Entry 3CMA (X-ray diffraction, 2.80 A resolution); this record covers chains P and 0 of the 33 polymer chains in the assembly.

# Chain P
Molecule: 50S ribosomal protein L19e
From: Haloarcula marismortui
UniProt: P14119 (RL19_HALMA); residues 0-148 here correspond to UniProt positions 1-149 (UniProt number = residue number + 1)
Sequence (149 residues; numbered 0 to 148; the number before each row is that of its first residue; numbering starts at 0):
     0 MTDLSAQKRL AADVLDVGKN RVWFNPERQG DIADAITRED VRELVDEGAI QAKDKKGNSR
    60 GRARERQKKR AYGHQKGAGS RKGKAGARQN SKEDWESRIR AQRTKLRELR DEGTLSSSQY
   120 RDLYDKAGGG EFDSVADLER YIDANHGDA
Not modelled in the structure: 0, 144-148

# Chain 0
Molecule: 23S ribosomal RNA
From: Haloarcula marismortui
Sequence (2923 nucleotides; numbered 1 to 2923; the number before each row is that of its first residue):
     1 GUUGGCUACU AUGCCAGCUG GUGGAUUGCU CGGCUCAGGC GCUGAUGAAG GACGUGCCAA
    61 GCUGCGAUAA GCUGUGGGGA GCCGCACGGA GGCGAAGAAC CACAGAUUUC CGAAUGAGAA
   121 UCUCUCUAAC AAUUGCUUCG CGCAAUGAGG AACCCCGAGA ACUGAAACAU CUCAGUAUCG
   181 GGAGGAACAG AAAACGCAAC GUGAUGUCGU UAGUAACCGC GAGUGAACGC GAUACAGCCC
   241 AAACCGAAGC CCUCACGGGC AAUGUGGUGU CAGGGCUACC UCUCAUCAGC CGACCGUCUU
   301 CACGAAGUCU CUUGGAAUAG AGCGUGAUAC AGGGUGACAA CCCCGUACUG AAGACCAGUA
   361 CGCUGUGCGG UAGUGCCAGA GUAGCGGGGG UUGGAUAUCC CUCGCGAAUA ACGCAGGCAU
   421 CGACUGCGAA GGCUAAACAC AACCUGAGAC CGAUAGUGAA CAAGUAGUGU GAACGAACGC
   481 UGCAAAGUAC CCUCAGAAGG GAGGCGAAAU AGAGCAUGAA AUCAGUUGGC GAUCGAGCGA
   541 CAGGGCAUAC AAGGUCCCUU GACGAAUGAC CGAGACGCGA GUCUCCAGUA AGACUCACGG
   601 GAAGCCGAUG UUCUGUCGUA CGUUUUGAAA AACGAGCCAG GGAGUGUGUC UGUAUGGCAA
   661 GUCUAACCGG AGUAUCCGGG GAGGCACAGG GAAACCGACA UGGCCGCAGG GCUUUGCCCG
   721 AGGGCCGCCG UCUUCAAGGG CGGGGAGCCA UGUGGACACG ACCCGAAUCC GGACGAUCUA
   781 CGCAUGGACA AGAUGAAGCG UGCCGAAAGG CACGUGGAAG UCUGUUAGAG UUGGUGUCCU
   841 ACAAUACCCU CUCGUGAUCU AUGUGUAGGG GUGAAAGGCC CAUCGAGUCC GGCAACAGCU
   901 GGUUCCAAUC GAAACAUGUC GAAGCAUGAC CUCCGCCGAG GUAGUCUGUG AGGUAGAGCG
   961 ACCGAUUGGU GUGUCCGCCU CCGAGAGGAG UCGGCACACC UGUCAAACUC CAAACUUACA
  1021 GACGCUGUUU GACGCGGGGA UUCCGGUGCG CGGGGUAAGC CUGUGUACCA GGAGGGGAAC
  1081 AACCCAGAGA UAGGUUAAGG UCCCCAAGUG UGGAUUAAGU GUAAUCCUCU GAAGGUGGUC
  1141 UCGAGCCCUA GACAGCCGGG AGGUGAGCUU AGAAGCAGCU ACCCUCUAAG AAAAGCGUAA
  1201 CAGCUUACCG GCCGAGGUUU GAGGCGCCCA AAAUGAUCGG GACUCAAAUC CACCACCGAG
  1261 ACCUGUCCGU ACCACUCAUA CUGGUAAUCG AGUAGAUUGG CGCUCUAAUU GGAUGGAAGC
  1321 AGGGGCGAGA GCUCCUGUGG ACCGAUUAGU GACGAAAAUC CUGGCCAUAG UAGCAGCGAU
  1381 AGUCGGGUGA GAACCCCGAC GGCCUAAUGG AUAAGGGUUC CUCAGCACUG CUGAUCAGCU
  1441 GAGGGUUAGC CGGUCCUAAG UCUCACCGCA ACUCGACUGA GACGAAAUGG GAAACAGGUU
  1501 AAUAUUCCUG UGCCAUCAUG CAGUGAAAGU UGACGCCCUG GGGUCGAUCA CGCCGGGCAU
  1561 UCGCCCGGUC GAACCGUCCA ACUCCGUGGA AGCCGUAAUG GCAGGAAGCG GACGAACGGC
  1621 GGCAUAGGGA AACGUGAUUC AACCUGGGGC CCAUGAAAAG ACGAGCAUGA UGUCCGUACC
  1681 GAGAACCGAC ACAGGUGUCC AUGGCGGCGA AAGCCAAGGC CUGUCGGGAG CAACCAACGU
  1741 UAGGGAAUUC GGCAAGUUAG UCCCGUACCU UCGGAAGAAG GGAUGCCUGC UCCGGAACGG
  1801 AGCAGGUCGC AGUGACUCGG AAGCUCGGAC UGUCUAGUAA CAACAUAGGU GACCGCAAAU
  1861 CCGCAAGGAC UCGUACGGUC ACUGAAUCCU GCCCAGUGCA GGUAUCUGAA CACCUCGUAC
  1921 AAGAGGACGA AGGACCUGUC AACGGCGGGG GUAACUAUGA CCCUCUUAAG GUAGCGUAGU
  1981 ACCUUGCCGC AUCAGUAGCG GCUUGCAUGA AUGGAUUAAC CAGAGCUUCA CUGUCCCAAC
  2041 GUUGGGCCCG GUGAACUGUA CAUUCCAGUG CGGAGUCUGG AGACACCCAG GGGGAAGCGA
  2101 AGACCCUAUG GAGCUUUACU GCAGGCUGUC GCUGAGACGU GGUCGCCGAU GUGCAGCAUA
  2161 GGUAGGAGUC GUUACAGAGG UACCCGCGCU AGCGGGCCAC CCAGACAACA GUGAAAUACU
  2221 ACCCGUCGGU GACUGCGACU CUCACUCCGG GAGGAGGACA CCGAUAGCCG GGCAGUUUGA
  2281 CUGGGGCGGU ACGCGCUCGA AAAGAUAUCG AGCGCGCCCU AUGGUCAUCU CAGCCGGGAC
  2341 AGAGACCCGG CGAAGAGUGC AAGAGCAAAA GAUGACUUGA CAGUGUUCUU CCCAACGAGG
  2401 AACGCUGACG CGAAAGCGUG GUCUAGCGAA CCAAUUAGCC UGCUUGAUGC GGGCAAUUGA
  2461 UGACAGAAAA GCUACCCUAG GGAUAACAGA GUCGUCACUC GCAAGAGCAC AUAUCGACCG
  2521 AGUGGCUUGC UACCUCGAUG UCGGUUCCCU CCAUCCUGCC CGUGCAGAAG CGGGCAAGGG
  2581 UGAGGUUGUU CGCCUAUUAA AGGAGGUCGU GAGCUGGGUU UAGACCGUCG UGAGACAGGU
  2641 CGGCUGCUAU CUACUGGGUG UGUAAUGGUG UCUGACAAGA ACGACCGUAU AGUACGAGAG
  2701 GAACUACGGU UGGUGGCCAC UGGUGUACCG GUUGUUCGAG AGAGCACGUG CCGGGUAGCC
  2761 ACGCCACACG GGGUAAGAGC UGAACGCAUC UAAGCUCGAA ACCCACUUGG AAAAGAGACA
  2821 CCGCCGAGGU CCCGCGUACA AGACGCGGUC GAUAGACUCG GGGUGUGCGC GUCGAGGUAA
  2881 CGAGACGUUA AGCCCACGAG CACUAACAGA CCAAAGCCAU CAU
Not modelled in the structure: 1-9, 126-127, 715, 971-998, 1560, 1952-1963, 2137-2236, 2339-2343, 2665-2666, 2915-2923
Modified / non-standard residues: 1MA (6-hydro-1-methyladenosine-5'-monophosphate) at position 628, OMU (o2'-methyluridine 5'-monophosphate) at position 2587, OMG (o2'-methylguanosine-5'-monophosphate) at position 2588, UR3 (3-methyluridine-5'-monophoshate) at position 2619, PSU (pseudouridine-5'-monophosphate) at position 2621
Metal / ion sites: Mg2+ site 1 near G28 (its only coordinating residue here); Na+ site 1 near C40 (its only coordinating residue here); Na+ site 2: G56, A59, G61; Sr2+ site 1 near C85 (its only coordinating residue here); Na+ site 3 near U108 (its only coordinating residue here); Na+ site 4 near C141 (its only coordinating residue here); Na+ site 5 near U146 (its only coordinating residue here); Mg2+ site 2: C162, U2276; Mg2+ site 3: A165, A167, C168; Na+ site 6: A165, A166; Mg2+ site 4 near A166 (its only coordinating residue here); Na+ site 7: C168, G2110; 37 more Na+ sites not listed; 16 more Mg2+ sites not listed; 23 more Sr2+ sites not listed
Residues lining bound ligands: 6-aminohexanoic acid / phenylalanine: G2102, A2103, C2104, A2486, G2540, U2620, PSU_2621
Reported in the primary citation:
  - binding site for the 3-nt RNA strand: C2104, G2284, G2285, A2486, A2637
  - binding site for the 3-nt RNA strand: U2541, OMG_2588, U2589, U2590, G2618, U2620
  - conformationally variable residues (loop rearrangement): G2618 to U2620, A2637
  - binding site for phenylalanine: A2486
  - contacts within the chain: U2541/G2618

# How chain P and chain 0 interact
Residue-residue contacts (172; chain P residue first):
  Thr-1(P) with G1387(0), hydrogen bond to the sugar; U1388(0), hydrogen bond to the sugar; C1396(0), hydrogen bond to the sugar
  Asp-2(P) with C1395(0), hydrogen bond to the sugar; C1396(0), sugar contact
  Leu-3(P) with C1396(0), hydrogen bond to the sugar; C1397(0), sugar contact
  Ser-4(P) with C1396(0), phosphate contact
  Ala-5(P) with U1422(0), phosphate contact
  Lys-7(P) with C1397(0), salt bridge to the phosphate; G1398(0), salt bridge to the phosphate
  Arg-8(P) with A1501(0), hydrogen bond to the phosphate; A1502(0), salt bridge to the phosphate
  Leu-9(P) with A1501(0), phosphate contact; A1502(0), phosphate contact
  Val-16(P) with G1718(0), phosphate contact
  Gly-17(P) with G1718(0), hydrogen bond to the phosphate; G1719(0), phosphate contact
  Lys-18(P) with G1719(0), hydrogen bond to the phosphate
  Asn-19(P) with G1719(0), hydrogen bond to the phosphate; C1720(0), hydrogen bond to the phosphate
  Arg-20(P) with G1718(0), salt bridge to the phosphate
  Val-21(P) with G1398(0), phosphate contact
  Trp-22(P) with G1398(0), hydrogen bond to the phosphate; A1399(0), phosphate contact
  Phe-23(P) with C1397(0), hydrogen bond to the sugar; G1398(0), hydrogen bond to the phosphate
  Pro-25(P) with C1397(0), sugar contact; G1398(0), sugar contact
  Gln-28(P) with G1386(0), hydrogen bond to the base; G1387(0), hydrogen bond to the sugar; C1397(0), sugar contact
  Ile-35(P) with A1501(0), sugar contact
  Thr-36(P) with A1501(0), phosphate contact
  Arg-37(P) with U1500(0), salt bridge to the phosphate; A1501(0), salt bridge to the phosphate; A1502(0), salt bridge to the phosphate
  Arg-41(P) with U1499(0), salt bridge to the phosphate; U1500(0), salt bridge to the phosphate
  Lys-52(P) with A1399(0), salt bridge to the phosphate
  Lys-54(P) with A1717(0), phosphate contact
  Lys-55(P) with C1715(0), hydrogen bond to the sugar; A1716(0), salt bridge to the phosphate; A1717(0), hydrogen bond to the phosphate; U2736(0), hydrogen bond to the sugar; C2737(0), phosphate contact
  Gly-56(P) with C1566(0), sugar contact; A1716(0), sugar contact; C2737(0), phosphate contact
  Asn-57(P) with C1566(0), phosphate contact; G1703(0), base contact; G1704(0), hydrogen bond to the base; C1715(0), hydrogen bond to the sugar; A1716(0), sugar contact; U2736(0), phosphate contact; C2737(0), phosphate contact
  Ser-58(P) with C1565(0), hydrogen bond to the sugar; C1566(0), phosphate contact; C2737(0), hydrogen bond to the phosphate; G2738(0), sugar contact
  Arg-59(P) with U1548(0), salt bridge to the phosphate; C1549(0), salt bridge to the phosphate; C1565(0), phosphate contact; C1566(0), hydrogen bond to the phosphate; G1704(0), hydrogen bond to the phosphate; C1705(0), salt bridge to the phosphate
  Gly-60(P) with C1565(0), phosphate contact
  Arg-61(P) with U2736(0), salt bridge to the phosphate; C2737(0), salt bridge to the phosphate; G2738(0), phosphate contact; A2739(0), salt bridge to the phosphate
  Arg-63(P) with C1549(0), salt bridge to the phosphate; C1565(0), salt bridge to the phosphate; C1566(0), salt bridge to the phosphate
  Arg-65(P) with C1705(0), hydrogen bond to the phosphate; G1706(0), salt bridge to the phosphate; U2735(0), salt bridge to the phosphate
  Gln-66(P) with C1549(0), sugar contact; C1798(0), sugar contact
  Lys-68(P) with C1787(0), salt bridge to the phosphate; U1788(0), phosphate contact
  Arg-69(P) with G1706(0), salt bridge to the phosphate; G1707(0), salt bridge to the phosphate
  Ala-70(P) with C1798(0), phosphate contact
  Tyr-71(P) with G1789(0), hydrogen bond to the base; C1790(0), hydrogen bond to the base
  Gly-72(P) with G1802(0), base contact
  His-73(P) with U1788(0), base contact; G1789(0), hydrogen bond to the base
  Gln-74(P) with C1786(0), phosphate contact; C1787(0), hydrogen bond to the phosphate
  Lys-75(P) with G1800(0), salt bridge to the phosphate
  Gly-76(P) with G1785(0), phosphate contact
  Ala-77(P) with G1760(0), hydrogen bond to the base; U1784(0), phosphate contact; G1785(0), phosphate contact
  Gly-78(P) with U1784(0), phosphate contact; G1785(0), phosphate contact; U1813(0), sugar contact
  Ser-79(P) with G1785(0), phosphate contact
  Arg-80(P) with C1708(0), phosphate contact; G1760(0), hydrogen bond to the base; U1761(0), sugar contact; A1801(0), salt bridge to the phosphate; G1802(0), salt bridge to the phosphate
  Lys-81(P) with G1707(0), phosphate contact; C1708(0), hydrogen bond to the phosphate; G1760(0), hydrogen bond to the sugar; U1761(0), sugar contact; U1813(0), sugar contact; U1817(0), hydrogen bond to the base
  Gly-82(P) with G1707(0), phosphate contact; C1708(0), hydrogen bond to the phosphate; U1761(0), sugar contact
  Lys-83(P) with G792(0), sugar contact; A793(0), sugar contact; U1761(0), phosphate contact; C1762(0), salt bridge to the phosphate
  Ala-84(P) with U1761(0), phosphate contact; C1762(0), hydrogen bond to the phosphate
  Gly-85(P) with A793(0), phosphate contact
  Ala-86(P) with G792(0), sugar contact; A793(0), phosphate contact; C1708(0), sugar contact
  Arg-87(P) with C1708(0), salt bridge to the phosphate; G1799(0), sugar contact; G1800(0), sugar contact; A1801(0), salt bridge to the phosphate
  Gln-88(P) with G1799(0), base contact; G1800(0), hydrogen bond to the sugar
  Lys-91(P) with G816(0), salt bridge to the phosphate; G817(0), salt bridge to the phosphate; A1597(0), hydrogen bond to the base
  Trp-94(P) with U815(0), sugar contact; A1597(0), hydrogen bond to the sugar; A1598(0), phosphate contact
  Glu-95(P) with G1540(0), phosphate contact; A1597(0), sugar contact
  Ser-96(P) with G1794(0), hydrogen bond to the sugar
  Arg-97(P) with C1793(0), sugar contact
  Ile-98(P) with A1597(0), sugar contact
  Arg-99(P) with G1540(0), hydrogen bond to the phosphate; G1541(0), salt bridge to the phosphate; A1597(0), salt bridge to the phosphate
  Ala-100(P) with G1794(0), phosphate contact; G1795(0), phosphate contact
  Arg-102(P) with U1596(0), base contact; A1597(0), salt bridge to the phosphate; A1598(0), salt bridge to the phosphate
  Arg-109(P) with C1594(0), salt bridge to the phosphate; G1595(0), salt bridge to the phosphate
  Ser-116(P) with C1593(0), sugar contact; C1594(0), phosphate contact
  Ser-117(P) with C1593(0), hydrogen bond to the phosphate
  Tyr-119(P) with C1594(0), phosphate contact; G1595(0), hydrogen bond to the phosphate
  Arg-120(P) with C1594(0), salt bridge to the phosphate; G1595(0), salt bridge to the phosphate
  Tyr-123(P) with G1595(0), base contact; U1596(0), hydrogen bond to the phosphate
  Asp-124(P) with U801(0), sugar contact; G1595(0), base contact
  Lys-125(P) with G802(0), salt bridge to the phosphate
  Gly-127(P) with G800(0), sugar contact
  Gly-128(P) with G800(0), hydrogen bond to the base; U801(0), sugar contact
  Glu-130(P) with U801(0), hydrogen bond to the sugar; G802(0), sugar contact
  Ser-133(P) with C1793(0), phosphate contact; G1794(0), phosphate contact
  Val-134(P) with G1794(0), hydrogen bond to the phosphate
  Ala-135(P) with C1793(0), phosphate contact
Other interface residues (no listed pair), chain P (86 interface residues in all): Asn-24, Glu-38, Asp-53, Ala-62, Asp-93, Arg-106, Asp-121, Gly-129
Other interface residues (no listed pair), chain 0 (77 interface residues in all): C813, G814, U1539, G1556, G1567, A1796, C1816

# In short
The interface between chain P and chain 0 involves 86 residues on one side and 77 on the other, with 47
hydrogen bonds and 42 salt bridges. Polar contacts include Gln-28(P)/G1386(0), Asn-57(P)/G1704(0) and
Tyr-71(P)/G1789(0). The paper reports a binding site for the 3-nt RNA strand at C2104(0), G2284(0) and
G2285(0) among others; a binding site for phenylalanine at A2486(0).
Here chain P is 50S ribosomal protein L19e and chain 0 is 23S ribosomal RNA, both from Haloarcula marismortui.
Entry 3CMA (The structure of CCA and CCA-Phe-Cap-Bio bound to the large ribosomal subunit of Haloarcula
marismortui) was determined by X-ray diffraction together with 3CME from the same study.
